Entry 6MMJ (electron microscopy, 16.50 A resolution (very low resolution: no residue pairs are listed; an interface is given only as per-side residue counts)); this record covers chains C and D of the 4 polymer chains in the assembly.

Chain C:
Molecule: Glutamate receptor ionotropic, NMDA 1
Source organism: Rattus norvegicus
Reference sequence: P35439 (NMDZ1_RAT), isoform P35439-5; numbering as in UniProt (aligned over 1-838)
Chain sequence (838 residues; each row starts with the number of its first residue):
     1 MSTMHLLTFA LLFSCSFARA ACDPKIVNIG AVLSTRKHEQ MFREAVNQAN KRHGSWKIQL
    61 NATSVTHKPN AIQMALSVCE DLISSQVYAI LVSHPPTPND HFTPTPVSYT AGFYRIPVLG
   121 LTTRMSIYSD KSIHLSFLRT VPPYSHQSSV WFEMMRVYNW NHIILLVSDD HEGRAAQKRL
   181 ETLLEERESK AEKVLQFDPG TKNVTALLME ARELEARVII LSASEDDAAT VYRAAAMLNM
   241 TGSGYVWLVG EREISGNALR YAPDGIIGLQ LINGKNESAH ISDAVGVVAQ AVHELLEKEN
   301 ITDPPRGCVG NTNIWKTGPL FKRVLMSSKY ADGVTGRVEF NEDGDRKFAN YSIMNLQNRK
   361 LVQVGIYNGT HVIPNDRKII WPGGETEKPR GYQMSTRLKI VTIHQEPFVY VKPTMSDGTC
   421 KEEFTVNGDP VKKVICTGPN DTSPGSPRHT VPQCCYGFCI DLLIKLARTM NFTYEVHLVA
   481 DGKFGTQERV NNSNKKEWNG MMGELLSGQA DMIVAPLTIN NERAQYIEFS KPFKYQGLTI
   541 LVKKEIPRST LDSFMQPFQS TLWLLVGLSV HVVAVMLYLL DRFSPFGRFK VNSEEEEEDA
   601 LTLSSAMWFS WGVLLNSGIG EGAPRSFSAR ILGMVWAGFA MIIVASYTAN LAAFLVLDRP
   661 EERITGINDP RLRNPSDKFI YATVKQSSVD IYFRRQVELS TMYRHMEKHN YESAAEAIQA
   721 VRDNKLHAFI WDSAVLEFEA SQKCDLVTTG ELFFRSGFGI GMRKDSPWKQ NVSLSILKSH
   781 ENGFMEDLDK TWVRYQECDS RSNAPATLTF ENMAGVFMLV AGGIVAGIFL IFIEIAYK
Not modelled in the structure: 1-24, 545-549, 586-600, 621-626, 656-660, 795-807
Swiss-Prot annotation at these positions:
  - region: Leu603 to Pro624 (Pore-forming)
  - binding site (glycine): Pro516, Thr518, Arg523, Ser688, Asp732
  - glycosylation (N-linked (GlcNAc...) asparagine): Asn61, Asn203, Asn239, Asn276, Asn300, Asn350, Asn368, Asn440, Asn471, Asn491, Asn674, Asn771
Cystine bridges: Cys420-Cys454, Cys436-Cys455
Covalent attachments: N-acetylglucosamine (NAG) linked to Asn61, Asn203, Asn239, Asn276, Asn300, Asn350, Asn368, Asn440, Asn471, Asn491, Asn771

Chain D:
Molecule: Glutamate receptor ionotropic, NMDA 2A
Source organism: Rattus norvegicus
Reference sequence: Q00959 (NMDE1_RAT); residue numbers follow UniProt; this construct covers 1-837
Chain sequence (837 residues; numbered 1 to 837; the number before each row is that of its first residue):
     1 MGRLGYWTLL VLPALLVWRD PAQNAAAEKG PPALNIAVLL GHSHDVTERE LRNLWGPEQA
    61 TGLPLDVNVV ALLMNRTDPK SLITHVCDLM SGARIHGLVF GDDTDQEAVA QMLDFISSQT
   121 FIPILGIHGG ASMIMADKDP TSTFFQFGAS IQQQATVMLK IMQDYDWHVF SLVTTIFPGY
   181 RDFISFIKTT VDNSFVGWDM QNVITLDTSF EDAKTQVQLK KIHSSVILLY CSKDEAVLIL
   241 SEARSLGLTG YDFFWIVPSL VSGNTELIPK EFPSGLISVS YDDWDYSLEA RVRDGLGILT
   301 TAASSMLEKF SYIPEAKASC YGQAEKPETP LHTLHQFMVN VTWDGKDLSF TEEGYQVHPR
   361 LVVIVLNKDR EWEKVGKWEN QTLSLRHAVW PRYKSFSDCE PDDNHLSIVT LEEAPFVIVE
   421 DIDPLTETCV RNTVPCRKFV KINNSTNEGM NVKKCCKGFC IDILKKLSRT VKFTYDLYLV
   481 TNGKHGKKVN NVWNGMIGEV VYQRAVMAVG SLTINEERSE VVDFSVPFVE TGISVMVSRS
   541 NGTVSPSAFL EPFSASVWVM MFVMLLIVSA IAVFVFEYFS PVGYNRNLAK GKAPHGPSFT
   601 IGKAIWLLWG LVFNNSVPVQ NPKGTTSKIM VSVWAFFAVI FLASYTANLA AFMIQEEFVD
   661 QVTGLSDKKF QRPHDYSPPF RFGTVPNGST ERNIRNNYPY MHQYMTRFNQ RGVEDALVSL
   721 KTGKLDAFIY DAAVLNYKAG RDEGCKLVTI GSGYIFATTG YGIALQKGSP WKRQIDLALL
   781 QFVGDGEMEE LETLWLTGIC HNEKNEVMSS QLDIDNMAGV FYMLAAAMAL SLITFIW
Not modelled in the structure: 1-33, 324-329, 395-402, 542-545, 580-597, 654-657, 801-808
Differences from the reference sequence: conflict Thr758 (Ser in Q00959)
Cystine bridges: Cys87-Cys320, Cys429-Cys455
Covalent attachments: N-acetylglucosamine (NAG) linked to Asn75, Asn340, Asn380, Asn443, Asn444, Asn687

Chain C / chain D interface:
At this resolution (16 A) residue pairs are not listed: 68 residues of chain C and 61 of chain D lie at the interface.

Overview:
68 residues of chain C face 61 of chain D across their interface. Covalently linked N-acetylglucosamine: at
Asn61(C), Asn203(C), Asn239(C), Asn276(C), Asn300(C) and Asn350(C) and 5 more. N-acetylglucosamine is
covalently linked to Asn75(D), Asn340(D), Asn380(D), Asn443(D), Asn444(D) and Asn687(D).
Chain C is Glutamate receptor ionotropic, NMDA 1 and chain D is Glutamate receptor ionotropic, NMDA 2A, both
from Rattus norvegicus; the structure, Diheteromeric NMDA receptor GluN1/GluN2A in the 'Super-Splayed'
conformation, in complex with glycine and glutamate, in the ..., was determined by electron microscopy,
deposited together with 6MM9, 6MMA, 6MMB, 6MMG, 6MMH, 6MMI and 12 further entries.
